PDB entry 7FPE | X-ray diffraction, 1.55 A resolution | chains A and B

[Chain A]
Name: Pre-mRNA-splicing factor 8
Source organism: Saccharomyces cerevisiae S288C
UniProtKB: P33334 (PRP8_YEAST); residues 1836-2090 here = UniProt positions 1836-2090
Amino-acid sequence (258 residues; numbered 1833 to 2090; the number before each row is that of its first residue):
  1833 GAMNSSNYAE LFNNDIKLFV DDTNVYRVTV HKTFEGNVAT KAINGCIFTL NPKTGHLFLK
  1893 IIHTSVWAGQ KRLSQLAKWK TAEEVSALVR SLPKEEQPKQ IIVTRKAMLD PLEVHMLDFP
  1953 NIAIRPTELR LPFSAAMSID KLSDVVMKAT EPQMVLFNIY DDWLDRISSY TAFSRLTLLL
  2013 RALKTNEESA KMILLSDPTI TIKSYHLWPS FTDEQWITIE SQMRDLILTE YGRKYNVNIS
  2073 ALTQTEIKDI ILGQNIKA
Disordered / not traced: 2070-2090
Construct notes: expression tag (1833-1835)
Curated features (UniProtKB/Swiss-Prot):
  - mutagenesis: Asp1853 (D1853A: Alters protein folding. Severely impaired growth. Strongly reduced growth at 35 degrees Celsius; when associated with A-1854; D1853N: Reduced growth at 30 degrees Celsius ...), Asp1854 (D1854A: Reduced growth at 30 degrees Celsius. Strongly reduced growth at 16 degrees Celsius. Strongly reduced growth at 35 degrees Celsius; when associated with A-1853 ...), Thr1855 (T1855A: Reduced growth at 30 degrees Celsius. Strongly reduced growth at 16 degrees Celsius), Thr1936 (T1936A: Reduced growth at 30 degrees Celsius. Strongly reduced growth at 16 degrees Celsius), Arg1937 (R1937K: Severely impaired growth. Reduced growth at 30 degrees Celsius. Strongly reduced growth at 16 degrees Celsius)

[Chain B]
Name: A1 cistron-splicing factor AAR2
Source organism: Saccharomyces cerevisiae S288C
UniProtKB: P32357 (AAR2_YEAST); aligned to UniProt positions 1-317 over residues 1-317
Amino-acid sequence (308 residues; each row starts with the number of its first residue; note: 13 numbers in that range are skipped by the numbering (no residue carries them; nothing is unmodelled there); numbers below 1 keep their minus sign (Gly-3 is residue -3)):
    -3 GAMAMNTVPF TSAPIEVTIG IDQYSFNVKE NQPFHGIKDI PIGHVHVIHF QHADNSSMRY
    57 GYWFDCRMGN FYIQYDPKDG LYKMMEERDG AKFENIVHNF KERQMMVSYP KIDEDDTWYN
   117 LTEFVQMDKI RKIVRKDENQ FSYVDSSMTT VQENEL
   166 SSSSSDPAHS LNYTVINFKS REAIRPGHEM EDFLDKSYYL NTVMLQGIFK NSSNYFGELQ
   226 FAFLNAMFFG NYGSSLQWHA MIELICSSAT VPKHMLDKLD EILYYQIKTL PEQYSDILLN
   286 ERVWNICLYS SFQKNSLHNT EKIMENKYPE LL
Disordered / not traced: -3 to 0, 166-169
Construct notes: expression tag (-3 to 0); conflict Ser166 (Leu153 in P32357), Ser167 (Lys154 in P32357), Ser170 (Asp in P32357)
Small-molecule neighbours: VE3 (N,N,4-triethyl-1,2,3-thiadiazole-5-carboxamide): Ile17, Tyr20, Ser21, Phe22, Val103, Ser104, Pro106
Curated features (UniProtKB/Swiss-Prot):
  - region: Leu261 to Ile282 (Leucine-zipper)
  - modified residue: Ser253 (Phosphoserine), Thr274 (Phosphothreonine)

[Chain A / chain B interface]
Contacting residue pairs (18; chain A residue first):
  Gln1907(A) with Met195(B); Leu199(B)
  Leu1908(A) with Met195(B), hydrophobic
  Trp1911(A) with Glu194(B); Met195(B); Phe198(B), hydrophobic
  Asp1942(A) with Lys184(B), salt bridge; Phe198(B)
  Glu1945(A) with Lys184(B), salt bridge
  Val1946(A) with Lys184(B); Ile189(B), hydrophobic; Glu194(B); Phe198(B), hydrophobic
  His1947(A) with Glu194(B), salt bridge
  Leu1949(A) with Lys184(B); Ser185(B); Arg186(B)
  Asp1950(A) with Arg186(B), salt bridge

[Summary]
9 residues of chain A and 8 residues of chain B are in contact, with 4 salt bridges. Polar pairs include
Asp1942(A)-Lys184(B), Glu1945(A)-Lys184(B) and His1947(A)-Glu194(B). Chain B binds compound VE3. UniProt lists
5 mutagenesis sites on chain A.
Chain A is Pre-mRNA-splicing factor 8 and chain B is A1 cistron-splicing factor AAR2, both from Saccharomyces
cerevisiae S288C; the structure, PanDDA analysis group deposition -- Aar2/RNaseH in complex with fragment
P09E03 from the F2X-Universal Library, was determined by X-ray diffraction (same publication as 5ST0, 5ST1,
5ST2, 5ST3, 5ST4, 5ST5 and 248 further entries).
